4AO4 - chains A and B; structure by X-ray diffraction, 1.95 A resolution.

Chain A (and B):
Name: Beta-transaminase
Organism: Mesorhizobium sp. LUK
Notes: chain B of this document is another copy of the same molecule, construct and numbering; everything in this record applies to it too
UniProt: A3EYF7 (A3EYF7_9RHIZ); residue numbers follow UniProt; this construct covers 1-445
Sequence (465 residues; each row starts with the number of its first residue; numbers below 1 keep their minus sign (Met-19 is residue -19)):
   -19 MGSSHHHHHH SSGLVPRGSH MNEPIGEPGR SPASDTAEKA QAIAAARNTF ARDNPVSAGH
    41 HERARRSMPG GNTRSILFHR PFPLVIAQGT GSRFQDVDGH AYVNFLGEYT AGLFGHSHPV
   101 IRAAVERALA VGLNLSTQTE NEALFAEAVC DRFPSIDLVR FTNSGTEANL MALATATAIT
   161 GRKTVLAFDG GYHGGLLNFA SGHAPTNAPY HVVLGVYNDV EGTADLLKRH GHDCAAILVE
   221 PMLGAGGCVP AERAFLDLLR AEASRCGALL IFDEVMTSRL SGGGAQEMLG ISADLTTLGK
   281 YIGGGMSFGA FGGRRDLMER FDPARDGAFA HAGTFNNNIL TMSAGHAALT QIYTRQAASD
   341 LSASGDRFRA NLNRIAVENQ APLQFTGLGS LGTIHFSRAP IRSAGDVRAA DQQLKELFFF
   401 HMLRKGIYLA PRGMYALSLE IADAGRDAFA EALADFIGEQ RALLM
Not modelled in the structure: -19 to 13 (chain B: -19 to 15, 445)
Construct notes: initiating methionine (-19); expression tag (-18 to 0)
Ligand contacts:
  - PLK ((3R)-3-[({3-hydroxy-2-methyl-5-[(phosphonooxy)methyl]pyridin-4-yl}methyl)amino]-5-methylhexanoic acid), molecule 1: Arg54, Ile56, Tyr89, Ser144, Gly145, Thr146, Asn149, Tyr172, His173, Gly174, Glu220, Ala225, Asp253, Val255, Met256, Lys280
  - PLK, molecule 2: Glu147, Ala312, Gly313, Thr314, Phe315
From the paper describing this entry:
  - binding site for PLK: Arg54
  - catalytic residues: Lys280 (proposed by the authors, not directly observed)
  - mutagenesis - R412A: decreased catalytic activity on pyruvate
  - mutagenesis - R412A (55-fold): decreased catalytic activity on (S)-beta-Phe
  - mutagenesis - R412A: decreased binding to pyruvate
  - mutagenesis - R412A: unchanged expression

Interface between chain A and chain B:
Contacting residue pairs (207; chain A residue first):
  His40(A) - Glu120(B)
  Arg43(A) - Leu124(B)
  Arg43(A) - Glu127(B)  salt bridge
  Arg45(A) - Leu138(B)
  Arg46(A) - Asp137(B)
  Arg46(A) - Leu138(B)
  Ser47(A) - Ala123(B)
  Ser47(A) - Ala126(B)
  Ser47(A) - Glu127(B)
  Ser47(A) - Cys130(B)  hydrogen bond (backbone-side chain)
  Ser47(A) - Leu138(B)
  Ser47(A) - Val139(B)  hydrogen bond (backbone-backbone)
  Met48(A) - Ala123(B)  hydrophobic
  Met48(A) - Ala126(B)  hydrophobic
  Met48(A) - Leu138(B)
  Met48(A) - Val139(B)
  Pro49(A) - Val139(B)
  Pro49(A) - Arg140(B)
  Pro49(A) - Met298(B)
  Pro49(A) - Phe301(B)
  Pro49(A) - Asp302(B)
  Pro49(A) - Pro303(B)
  Gly50(A) - Asp302(B)
  Gly51(A) - Gln118(B)  hydrogen bond (backbone-side chain)
  Asn52(A) - Gln118(B)
  Asn52(A) - Arg140(B)  hydrogen bond
  Asn52(A) - Pro303(B)
  Thr53(A) - Glu122(B)
  Thr53(A) - Arg140(B)
  Thr53(A) - Phe141(B)  hydrogen bond (side chain-backbone)
  Thr53(A) - His311(B)
  Thr53(A) - Asn316(B)  hydrogen bond (backbone-side chain)
  Thr53(A) - Asn317(B)
  Arg54(A) - Arg140(B)
  Arg54(A) - His311(B)
  Arg54(A) - Gly313(B)  hydrogen bond (side chain-backbone)
  Arg54(A) - Thr314(B)  hydrogen bond (side chain-backbone)
  Arg54(A) - Asn317(B)  hydrogen bond
  Ser55(A) - Arg140(B)  hydrogen bond
  Ser55(A) - Ala310(B)
  Ser55(A) - His311(B)  hydrogen bond (side chain-backbone)
  Ser55(A) - Ala312(B)
  Leu57(A) - Ser116(B)
  Leu57(A) - Gln118(B)
  Leu57(A) - Asn317(B)
  Phe58(A) - Pro303(B)  hydrophobic
  Phe58(A) - Ala304(B)  hydrophobic
  Arg60(A) - Ala304(B)  hydrogen bond (side chain-backbone)
  Pro63(A) - Gln118(B)
  Val65(A) - Gln118(B)
  Val65(A) - Thr119(B)
  Val65(A) - Glu120(B)
  Ile66(A) - Thr117(B)
  Ile66(A) - Gln118(B)  hydrogen bond (backbone-backbone)
  Ile66(A) - Thr119(B)
  Ala67(A) - Val111(B)
  Gln68(A) - Ala110(B)
  Gln68(A) - Val111(B)
  Gly69(A) - Val111(B)  hydrogen bond (backbone-backbone)
  Gly69(A) - Gly112(B)
  Gly69(A) - Leu115(B)
  Phe74(A) - Leu115(B)
  Asn84(A) - Leu115(B)
  Asn84(A) - Ser116(B)  hydrogen bond
  Leu86(A) - Ser116(B)
  Gly87(A) - Ser116(B)
  Glu88(A) - Asn114(B)
  Glu88(A) - Leu115(B)
  Glu88(A) - Ser116(B)  hydrogen bond (backbone-side chain)
  Ala91(A) - Thr314(B)
  Gly92(A) - Asn114(B)
  Gly95(A) - Leu113(B)
  His96(A) - Gly112(B)
  His96(A) - Leu113(B)  hydrogen bond (backbone-backbone)
  His96(A) - Asn114(B)
  His96(A) - Leu115(B)
  Ile101(A) - Leu113(B)  hydrophobic
  Arg102(A) - Leu109(B)
  Val105(A) - Val105(B)  hydrophobic
  Leu109(A) - Val105(B)  hydrophobic
  Ala110(A) - Gln68(B)
  Val111(A) - Ala67(B)
  Val111(A) - Gln68(B)
  Val111(A) - Gly69(B)  hydrogen bond (backbone-backbone)
  Gly112(A) - Gly69(B)
  Gly112(A) - His96(B)
  Leu113(A) - Gly95(B)
  Leu113(A) - His96(B)  hydrogen bond (backbone-backbone)
  Leu113(A) - Ile101(B)  hydrophobic
  Asn114(A) - Asn84(B)
  Asn114(A) - Glu88(B)
  Asn114(A) - Gly92(B)
  Asn114(A) - His96(B)
  Asn114(A) - Gly285(B)  hydrogen bond (side chain-backbone)
  Leu115(A) - Gly69(B)
  Leu115(A) - Phe74(B)
  Leu115(A) - Glu88(B)
  Leu115(A) - His96(B)
  Ser116(A) - Leu57(B)
  Ser116(A) - Asn84(B)  hydrogen bond
  Ser116(A) - Leu86(B)
  Ser116(A) - Gly87(B)
  Ser116(A) - Glu88(B)  hydrogen bond (side chain-backbone)
  Thr117(A) - Ile66(B)
  Thr117(A) - Phe74(B)
  Thr117(A) - Tyr408(B)
  Gln118(A) - Gly51(B)
  Gln118(A) - Asn52(B)
  Gln118(A) - Leu57(B)
  Gln118(A) - Pro63(B)
  Gln118(A) - Val65(B)
  Gln118(A) - Ile66(B)  hydrogen bond (backbone-backbone)
  Thr119(A) - Val65(B)
  Thr119(A) - Ile66(B)
  Glu120(A) - His40(B)
  Glu120(A) - Val65(B)
  Glu122(A) - Thr53(B)
  Ala123(A) - Ser47(B)
  Ala123(A) - Met48(B)  hydrophobic
  Ala126(A) - Ser47(B)
  Ala126(A) - Met48(B)  hydrophobic
  Glu127(A) - Arg46(B)  salt bridge
  Glu127(A) - Ser47(B)
  Cys130(A) - Ser47(B)
  Asp137(A) - Arg46(B)
  Leu138(A) - Arg45(B)
  Leu138(A) - Arg46(B)
  Leu138(A) - Ser47(B)
  Leu138(A) - Met48(B)
  Val139(A) - Ser47(B)  hydrogen bond (backbone-backbone)
  Val139(A) - Met48(B)
  Val139(A) - Pro49(B)
  Arg140(A) - Pro49(B)
  Arg140(A) - Asn52(B)  hydrogen bond (side chain-backbone)
  Arg140(A) - Thr53(B)
  Arg140(A) - Arg54(B)
  Arg140(A) - Ser55(B)  hydrogen bond
  Phe141(A) - Thr53(B)  hydrogen bond (backbone-side chain)
  Asn143(A) - Asn143(B)
  Ser144(A) - Glu147(B)  hydrogen bond
  Thr146(A) - Glu147(B)
  Glu147(A) - Ser144(B)  hydrogen bond
  Glu147(A) - Thr146(B)
  Leu150(A) - Leu150(B)  hydrophobic
  Met151(A) - Leu176(B)  hydrophobic
  Ala154(A) - Thr186(B)
  Ala158(A) - Pro185(B)
  Tyr172(A) - Ala312(B)
  Leu176(A) - Leu150(B)  hydrophobic
  Leu176(A) - Met151(B)  hydrophobic
  Leu176(A) - Tyr190(B)
  Asn178(A) - Ala310(B)
  Pro185(A) - Ala158(B)
  Thr186(A) - Ala154(B)
  Thr186(A) - Ala158(B)
  Thr186(A) - Phe309(B)
  Ala188(A) - Tyr190(B)
  Pro189(A) - Pro189(B)
  Pro189(A) - Tyr190(B)
  Tyr190(A) - Leu176(B)
  Tyr190(A) - Ala188(B)
  Tyr190(A) - Pro189(B)
  Lys280(A) - Thr314(B)  hydrogen bond
  Lys280(A) - Phe315(B)
  Gly285(A) - Asn114(B)  hydrogen bond (backbone-side chain)
  Gly285(A) - Phe315(B)
  Met286(A) - Leu113(B)  hydrophobic
  Met286(A) - Phe315(B)
  Met286(A) - Leu320(B)  hydrophobic
  Ser287(A) - Ser287(B)  hydrogen bond
  Ser287(A) - Phe315(B)
  Phe288(A) - Phe315(B)
  Arg295(A) - Arg46(B)
  Met298(A) - Pro49(B)
  Phe301(A) - Pro49(B)
  Asp302(A) - Arg45(B)  salt bridge
  Asp302(A) - Pro49(B)
  Asp302(A) - Gly50(B)
  Pro303(A) - Pro49(B)
  Pro303(A) - Asn52(B)
  Pro303(A) - Phe58(B)  hydrophobic
  Ala304(A) - Arg45(B)
  Ala304(A) - Phe58(B)  hydrophobic
  Ala304(A) - Arg60(B)  hydrogen bond (backbone-side chain)
  Phe309(A) - Thr186(B)
  Ala310(A) - Ser55(B)
  Ala310(A) - Asn178(B)
  His311(A) - Thr53(B)
  His311(A) - Arg54(B)
  His311(A) - Ser55(B)  hydrogen bond (backbone-side chain)
  Ala312(A) - Ser55(B)
  Ala312(A) - Tyr172(B)
  Gly313(A) - Arg54(B)  hydrogen bond (backbone-side chain)
  Thr314(A) - Arg54(B)  hydrogen bond (backbone-side chain)
  Thr314(A) - Ala91(B)
  Thr314(A) - Lys280(B)  hydrogen bond
  Phe315(A) - Lys280(B)
  Phe315(A) - Gly285(B)
  Phe315(A) - Met286(B)
  Phe315(A) - Ser287(B)
  Phe315(A) - Phe288(B)
  Asn316(A) - Thr53(B)  hydrogen bond (side chain-backbone)
  Asn317(A) - Thr53(B)
  Asn317(A) - Arg54(B)  hydrogen bond
  Asn317(A) - Leu57(B)
  Leu320(A) - Met286(B)  hydrophobic
  Tyr408(A) - Thr117(B)
Interface residues without a listed pair, chain A (97 interface residues in all): Ala44, Leu64, Glu299
Interface residues without a listed pair, chain B (99 interface residues in all): Arg43, Ala44, Leu64, Arg102, Gly175, Arg295, Glu299

In short:
Chain A and chain B form an interface of 97 and 99 residues respectively; the contacts include 39 hydrogen
bonds and 3 salt bridges. Polar pairs include Arg43(A)-Glu127(B), Glu127(A)-Arg46(B) and Asp302(A)-Arg45(B).
Chain A binds compound PLK. From the paper: the catalytic residue Lys280(A); R412A of chain A reduces
catalytic activity on pyruvate.
Chain A and chain B are both Beta-transaminase (Mesorhizobium sp. LUK); the structure, Structural Determinants
of the beta-Selectivity of a Bacterial Aminotransferase, was determined by X-ray diffraction (same publication
as 2YKU, 2YKV and 2YKY).
